7K7H - chains L and H of the 8 polymer chains in the assembly; structure by electron microscopy, 3.00 A resolution.

[Chain L]
Protein: Fab Light Chain Variable Domain
From: Mus musculus
Notes: antibody fragment or engineered binder
Chain sequence (114 residues; numbered 1 to 114; the number before each row is that of its first residue):
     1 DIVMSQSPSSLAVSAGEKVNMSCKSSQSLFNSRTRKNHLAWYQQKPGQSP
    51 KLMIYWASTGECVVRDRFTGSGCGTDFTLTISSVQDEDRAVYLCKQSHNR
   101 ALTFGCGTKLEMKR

[Chain H]
Protein: Fab Heavy Chain Variable Domain
From: Mus musculus
Notes: antibody fragment or engineered binder
Chain sequence (118 residues; numbered 1 to 118; the number before each row is that of its first residue):
     1 EIQSQQCGPELVKPGSSVKVSCKASGYAFTNYKALGSKQSHGKSLEWIGY
    51 IDPYNSDSSYNQQFKDKATLTVDKSSSTAYMYLNSLTSEDSAVYYCAGLE
   101 LTGTLPYWGQGTLVTVSA
Disulfide bonds: Cys22-Cys96

[Chain L / chain H interface]
Contacting residue pairs - 21 pairs, chain L then chain H:
  Tyr42(L) - Leu105(H)  hydrogen bond (side chain-backbone)
  Tyr42(L) - Trp108(H)
  Gln44(L) - Gln39(H)  hydrogen bond
  Gln44(L) - Tyr95(H)  hydrogen bond
  Ser49(L) - Tyr95(H)
  Ser49(L) - Gly109(H)  hydrogen bond (side chain-backbone)
  Ser49(L) - Gln110(H)
  Pro50(L) - Trp108(H)  hydrophobic
  Leu52(L) - Thr104(H)
  Tyr55(L) - Thr104(H)
  Trp56(L) - Thr102(H)  hydrogen bond (side chain-backbone)
  Glu61(L) - Pro106(H)
  Leu93(L) - Leu45(H)  hydrophobic
  Lys95(L) - Gly103(H)
  Ser97(L) - Gly103(H)  hydrogen bond (side chain-backbone)
  Arg100(L) - Lys33(H)
  Arg100(L) - Tyr50(H)
  Ala101(L) - Trp47(H)  hydrophobic
  Leu102(L) - Leu35(H)  hydrophobic
  Leu102(L) - Trp47(H)
  Phe104(L) - Leu45(H)  hydrophobic
Other interface residues (no listed pair), chain L (18 interface residues in all): Ala40, Ile54, Cys106
Other interface residues (no listed pair), chain H (19 interface residues in all): Ser37, Lys43, Ser44, Gly111

[In short]
18 residues of chain L face 19 of chain H across their interface, with 6 hydrogen bonds. Polar pairs include
Tyr42(L)-Leu105(H), Gln44(L)-Gln39(H) and Gln44(L)-Tyr95(H).
Here chain L is Fab Light Chain Variable Domain and chain H is Fab Heavy Chain Variable Domain, both from Mus
musculus. Entry 7K7H (Density-fitted Model Structure of Antibody Variable Domains of TyTx1 in Complex with
PltB pentamer of Typhoid ...) was determined by electron microscopy together with 7K7I from the same study.
